Entry 7E4Q (X-ray diffraction, 2.50 A resolution); this record covers chains A and E of the 6 polymer chains in the assembly.

== Chain A ==
Name: Tubulin alpha-1B chain
Source organism: Bos taurus
Reference sequence: P81947 (TBA1B_BOVIN); numbering as in UniProt (aligned over 1-440)
Sequence (440 residues; numbered 1 to 440; the number before each row is that of its first residue):
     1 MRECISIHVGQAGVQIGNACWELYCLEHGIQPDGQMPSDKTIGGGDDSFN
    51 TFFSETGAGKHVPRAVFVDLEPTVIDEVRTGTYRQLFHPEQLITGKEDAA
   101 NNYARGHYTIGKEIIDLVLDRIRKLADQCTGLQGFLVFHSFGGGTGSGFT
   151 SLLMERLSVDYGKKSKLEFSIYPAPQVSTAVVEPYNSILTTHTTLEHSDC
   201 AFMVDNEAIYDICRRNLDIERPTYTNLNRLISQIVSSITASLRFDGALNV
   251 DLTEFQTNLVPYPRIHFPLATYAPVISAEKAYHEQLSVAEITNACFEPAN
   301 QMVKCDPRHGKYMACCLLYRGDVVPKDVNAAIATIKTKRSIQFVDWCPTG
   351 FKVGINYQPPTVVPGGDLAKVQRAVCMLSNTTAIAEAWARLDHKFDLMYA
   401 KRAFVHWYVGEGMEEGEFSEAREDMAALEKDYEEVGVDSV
Unresolved in the structure: 438-440
Metal / ion sites: Ca2+: Asp39, Thr41, Gly44, Glu55
Residues lining bound ligands: GTP (guanosine-5'-triphosphate): Gly10, Gln11, Ala12, Gln15, Ile16, Asp69, Asp98, Ala99, Ala100, Asn101, Ser140, Gly142, Gly143, Gly144, Thr145, Gly146, Ile171, Pro173, Val177, Ser178, Thr179, Glu183, Asn206, Ile209, Tyr224, Leu227, Asn228, Ile231

== Chain E ==
Name: Stathmin-4
Source organism: Rattus norvegicus
Reference sequence: P63043 (STMN4_RAT); residues 6-143 here correspond to UniProt positions 50-187 (UniProt number = residue number + 44)
Sequence (138 residues; numbered 6 to 143; the number before each row is that of its first residue):
     6 MEVIELNKCTSGQSFEVILKPPSFDGVPEFNASLPRRRDPSLEEIQKKLE
    56 AAEERRKYQEAELLKHLAEKREHEREVIQKAIEENNNFIKMAKEKLAQKM
   106 ESNKENREAHLAAMLERLQEKDKHAEEVRKNKELKEEA
Unresolved in the structure: 29-43
Curated features (UniProtKB/Swiss-Prot):
  - modified residue: Ser46 (Phosphoserine)

== How chain A and chain E interact ==
Pairs across the interface - 62 pairs, chain A then chain E:
  His107(A) with Leu54(E)
  Tyr108(A) with Ala57(E), hydrophobic
  Thr109(A) with Arg61(E), hydrogen bond
  Lys112(A) with Leu54(E); Glu55(E); Glu58(E), salt bridge
  Leu152(A) with Leu54(E), hydrophobic
  Glu155(A) with Ile50(E)
  Arg156(A) with Leu47(E); Ile50(E); Gln51(E)
  Val159(A) with Pro45(E); Leu47(E), hydrophobic
  His197(A) with Asp44(E); Pro45(E)
  Asp245(A) with Cys14(E); Ser16(E)
  Ala247(A) with Asn12(E); Ser19(E)
  Leu248(A) with Ser19(E)
  Pro325(A) with Gln18(E); Phe20(E), hydrophobic
  Asn329(A) with Met6(E); Val8(E); Phe20(E); Val22(E)
  Ile332(A) with Met6(E), hydrophobic; Val22(E), hydrophobic
  Ala333(A) with Met6(E)
  Lys336(A) with Leu24(E)
  Asp345(A) with Pro27(E); Ser28(E), hydrogen bond (backbone-backbone)
  Cys347(A) with Pro27(E)
  Pro348(A) with Lys25(E); Pro27(E)
  Thr349(A) with Ile23(E); Leu24(E), hydrogen bond (backbone-backbone); Lys25(E), hydrogen bond (backbone-backbone)
  Gly350(A) with Val22(E)
  Phe351(A) with Glu21(E); Val22(E), hydrogen bond (backbone-backbone)
  Lys352(A) with Phe20(E); Glu21(E), salt bridge
  Val353(A) with Ser19(E); Phe20(E), hydrogen bond (backbone-backbone)
  Gly354(A) with Gln18(E); Ser19(E)
  Ile355(A) with Gly17(E); Gln18(E), hydrogen bond (backbone-backbone)
  Asn356(A) with Ser16(E)
  Tyr357(A) with Thr15(E); Ser16(E), hydrogen bond (backbone-backbone); Gly17(E); Gln18(E), hydrogen bond
  Val409(A) with Gln64(E), hydrogen bond (backbone-side chain)
  Gly410(A) with Arg61(E); Gln64(E)
  Glu411(A) with Arg61(E), hydrogen bond (backbone-side chain)
  Gly412(A) with Ala57(E); Arg60(E), hydrogen bond (backbone-side chain); Arg61(E)
  Glu414(A) with Arg60(E), salt bridge
Other interface residues (no listed pair), chain A (38 interface residues in all): Glu113, Val328, Trp346, Gln358
Other interface residues (no listed pair), chain E (32 interface residues in all): Leu11, Ser46, Lys53

== Overview ==
38 residues of chain A and 32 residues of chain E are in contact; the contacts include 12 hydrogen bonds and 3
salt bridges. Polar pairs include Lys112(A)-Glu58(E), Lys352(A)-Glu21(E) and Glu414(A)-Arg60(E). Chain A binds
GTP.
Chain A is Tubulin alpha-1B chain (Bos taurus) and chain E is Stathmin-4 (Rattus norvegicus); the structure,
Crystal structure of tubulin in complex with L-DM1-SMe, was determined by X-ray diffraction (same publication
as 7E4R and 7E4Z).
